Entry 5IE4 (X-ray diffraction, 2.80 A resolution); this record covers chains A and B.

# Chain A (and B)
Molecule: Zearalenone hydrolase
From: Clonostachys rosea
Notes: chain B of this document is another copy of the same molecule, construct and numbering; everything in this record applies to it too
UniProtKB: Q8NKB0 (Q8NKB0_BIOOC); numbering as in UniProt (aligned over 1-264)
Chain sequence (264 residues; row label = number of the first residue in the row):
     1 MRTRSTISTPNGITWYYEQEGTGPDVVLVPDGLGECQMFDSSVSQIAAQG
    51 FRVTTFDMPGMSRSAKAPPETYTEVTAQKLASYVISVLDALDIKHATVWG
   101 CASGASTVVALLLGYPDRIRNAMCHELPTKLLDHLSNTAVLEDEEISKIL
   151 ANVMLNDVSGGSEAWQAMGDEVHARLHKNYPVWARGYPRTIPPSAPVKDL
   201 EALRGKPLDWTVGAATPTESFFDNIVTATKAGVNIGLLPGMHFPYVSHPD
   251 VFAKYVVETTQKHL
Construct notes: engineered mutation Ala-102 (Ser in Q8NKB0)
Small-molecule neighbours: 36J ((3S,7R,11E)-7,14,16-trihydroxy-3-methyl-3,4,5,6,7,8,9,10-octahydro-1H-2-benzoxacyclotetradecin-1-one): Asp-31, Gly-32, Leu-33, Ala-102, Ser-103, Pro-128, Leu-132, Leu-135, Val-153, Met-154, Val-158, Trp-183, Tyr-187, Pro-188, Ile-191, Pro-192, Phe-221, His-242, Phe-243
Curated features (UniProtKB/Swiss-Prot):
  - active site: Glu-126, His-242
  - binding site (zearalenone): Gly-32, Ser-103, Trp-183, Tyr-187, Ser-220, His-242
  - mutagenesis: Glu-126 (E126A: Abolishes the catalytic activity), His-134 (H134A: Retains about 70% catalytic activity), Val-153 (V153D: Retains about 50% catalytic activity; V153H: Maintains the catalytic activity for ZEN but shows a 3.7-fold increase in specific activity against alpha-ZOL), Val-158 (V158D: Strongly reduces the catalytic activity; V158H: Retains about 75% catalytic activity), Trp-183 (W183F: Almost completely abolishes the catalytic activity), Pro-192 (P192S: Strongly reduces the catalytic activity), Asp-223 (D223A: Retains 37% catalytic activity; D223A: Retains about 40% catalytic activity), His-242 (H242A: Strongly reduces the catalytic activity)

# Interface between chain A and chain B
Pairs across the interface (33):
  Gly-213(A) / Thr-218(B)
  Ala-214(A) / Pro-217(B)
  Ala-214(A) / Thr-218(B)  hydrogen bond (backbone-backbone)
  Ala-214(A) / Glu-219(B)  hydrogen bond (backbone-backbone)
  Thr-216(A) / Pro-217(B)
  Thr-216(A) / Thr-218(B)  hydrogen bond (backbone-side chain)
  Pro-217(A) / Ala-214(B)
  Pro-217(A) / Thr-216(B)
  Pro-217(A) / Thr-218(B)
  Thr-218(A) / Gly-213(B)
  Thr-218(A) / Ala-214(B)  hydrogen bond (backbone-backbone)
  Thr-218(A) / Thr-216(B)  hydrogen bond (side chain-backbone)
  Thr-218(A) / Pro-217(B)  hydrogen bond (side chain-backbone)
  Thr-218(A) / Thr-218(B)  hydrogen bond (side chain-backbone)
  Glu-219(A) / Ala-214(B)  hydrogen bond (backbone-backbone)
  Glu-219(A) / Leu-237(B)
  Phe-222(A) / Ile-225(B)  hydrophobic
  Phe-222(A) / Ile-235(B)
  Phe-222(A) / Gly-236(B)
  Phe-222(A) / Leu-237(B)  hydrophobic
  Ile-225(A) / Thr-218(B)
  Ile-225(A) / Phe-222(B)  hydrophobic
  Ile-225(A) / Ile-225(B)  hydrophobic
  Val-226(A) / Ile-225(B)  hydrophobic
  Val-226(A) / Thr-229(B)
  Thr-229(A) / Val-226(B)
  Thr-229(A) / Thr-229(B)
  Thr-229(A) / Lys-230(B)
  Lys-230(A) / Thr-229(B)
  Ile-235(A) / Phe-222(B)
  Gly-236(A) / Phe-222(B)
  Leu-237(A) / Glu-219(B)
  Leu-237(A) / Phe-222(B)  hydrophobic
Other interface residues (no listed pair), chain A (16 interface residues in all): Val-212, Ala-215
Other interface residues (no listed pair), chain B (16 interface residues in all): Val-212, Ala-215

# Summary
The chain A/chain B interface involves 16 residues from each chain, with 8 hydrogen bonds. Polar pairs include
Thr-216(A)/Thr-218(B), Thr-218(A)/Pro-217(B) and Thr-218(A)/Thr-218(B). Ligands of chain A: compound 36J. From
UniProt: active-site residues Glu-126(A) and His-242(A), 6 zearalenone-binding residues and 8 mutagenesis
sites on chain A.
Both chains are Zearalenone hydrolase (Clonostachys rosea). Entry 5IE4 (Crystal structure of a lactonase
mutant in complex with substrate a) was determined by X-ray diffraction (same publication as 5IE5, 5IE6 and
5IE7).
